3RJJ - chains A and P of the 4 polymer chains in the assembly; structure by X-ray diffraction, 2.00 A resolution.

Chain A:
Protein: DNA polymerase beta
Organism: Homo sapiens
Notes: EC 2.7.7.7, 4.2.99.-
UniProt: P06746 (DPOLB_HUMAN); residues 1-335 here = UniProt positions 1-335
Sequence (335 residues; row label = number of the first residue in the row):
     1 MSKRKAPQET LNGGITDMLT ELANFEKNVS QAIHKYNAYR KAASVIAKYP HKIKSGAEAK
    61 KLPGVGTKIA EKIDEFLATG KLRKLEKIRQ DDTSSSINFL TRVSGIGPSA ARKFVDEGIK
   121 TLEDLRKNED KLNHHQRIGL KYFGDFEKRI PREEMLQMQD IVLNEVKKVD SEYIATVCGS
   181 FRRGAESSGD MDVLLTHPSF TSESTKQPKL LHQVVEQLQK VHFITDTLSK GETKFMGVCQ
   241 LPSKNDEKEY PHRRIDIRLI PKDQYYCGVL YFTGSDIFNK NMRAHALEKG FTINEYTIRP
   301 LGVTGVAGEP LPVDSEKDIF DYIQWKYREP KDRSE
Disordered / not traced: 1-9
Bound ions: Na+ site 1: Lys-60, Leu-62, Val-65 (shared with 1 residue of chain D); Na+ site 2: Thr-101, Val-103, Ile-106 (shared with DG9(P) of chain P)

Chain P:
Molecule: 10-nt DNA strand
Sequence (10 nucleotides; each row starts with the number of its first residue):
     1 GCTGATGCGC
Bound ions: Na+: DG9 (shared with Thr-101(A), Val-103(A), Ile-106(A) of chain A)

Interface between chain A and chain P:
Residue-residue contacts (15):
  Val-103(A) with DG9(P), phosphate contact
  Ser-104(A) with DG9(P), phosphate contact
  Gly-105(A) with DC8(P), phosphate contact; DG9(P), hydrogen bond to the phosphate
  Ile-106(A) with DG9(P), hydrogen bond to the phosphate
  Gly-107(A) with DC8(P), hydrogen bond to the phosphate
  Pro-108(A) with DC8(P), phosphate contact
  Ser-109(A) with DG7(P), phosphate contact; DC8(P), hydrogen bond to the phosphate
  Ala-110(A) with DC8(P), hydrogen bond to the phosphate
  His-135(A) with DG9(P), sugar contact
  Met-236(A) with DG9(P), phosphate contact; DC10(P), sugar contact
  Arg-254(A) with DC10(P), salt bridge to the phosphate
  Asp-256(A) with DC10(P), sugar contact
Other interface residues (no listed pair), chain A (14 interface residues in all): Asp-190, Lys-234

In short:
Chain A and chain P form an interface of 14 and 4 residues respectively; the contacts include 5 hydrogen bonds
and 1 salt bridge. Polar pairs include Gly-105(A)/DG9(P), Ile-106(A)/DG9(P) and Gly-107(A)/DC8(P). Lys-60(A),
Leu-62(A) and Val-65(A) form the Na+ site 1.
Here chain A is DNA polymerase beta (Homo sapiens) and chain P is a 10-nt DNA strand. Entry 3RJJ (Ternary
complex crystal structure of DNA Polymerase Beta with template 8odG provides insight into mutagenic lesion
...) was determined by X-ray diffraction together with 3RJE, 3RJF, 3RJG, 3RJH and 3RJK from the same study.
